Entry 1U30 (X-ray diffraction, 1.90 A resolution); this record covers chain A.

[Chain A]
Protein: Alpha-amylase, pancreatic
Organism: Homo sapiens
Notes: EC 3.2.1.1
Reference sequence: P04746 (AMYP_HUMAN); residues 1-496 here correspond to UniProt positions 16-511 (UniProt number = residue number + 15)
Amino-acid sequence (496 residues; row label = number of the first residue in the row):
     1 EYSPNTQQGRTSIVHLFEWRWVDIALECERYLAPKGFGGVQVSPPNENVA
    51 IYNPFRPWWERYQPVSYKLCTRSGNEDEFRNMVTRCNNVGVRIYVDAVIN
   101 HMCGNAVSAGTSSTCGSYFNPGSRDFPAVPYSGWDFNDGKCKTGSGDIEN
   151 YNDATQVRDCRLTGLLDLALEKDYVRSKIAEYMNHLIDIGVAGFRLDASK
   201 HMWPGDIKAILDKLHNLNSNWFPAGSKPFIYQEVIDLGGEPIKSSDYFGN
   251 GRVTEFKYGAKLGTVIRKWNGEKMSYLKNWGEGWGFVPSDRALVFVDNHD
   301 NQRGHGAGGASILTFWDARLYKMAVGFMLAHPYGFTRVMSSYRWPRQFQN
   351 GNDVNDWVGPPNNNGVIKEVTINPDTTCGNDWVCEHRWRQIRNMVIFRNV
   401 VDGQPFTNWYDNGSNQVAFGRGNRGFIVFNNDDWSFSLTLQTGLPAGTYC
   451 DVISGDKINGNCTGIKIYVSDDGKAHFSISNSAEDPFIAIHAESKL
Modified residues: Glu-1 (pyroglutamic acid; PCA)
Curated features (UniProtKB/Swiss-Prot):
  - active site: Asp-197 (Nucleophile), Glu-233 (Proton donor)
  - binding site (Ca(2+)): Asn-100, Arg-158, Asp-167, His-201
  - binding site (chloride): Arg-195, Asn-298, Arg-337
  - site: Asp-300 (Transition state stabilizer)
  - glycosylation: Asn-461 (N-linked (GlcNAc...) asparagine)
Disulfide bonds: Cys-28/Cys-86, Cys-70/Cys-115, Cys-141/Cys-160, Cys-378/Cys-384, Cys-450/Cys-462
Covalently attached groups: N-acetylglucosamine (NAG) linked to Asn-461
Bound ions: Ca2+: Asn-100, Arg-158, Asp-167, His-201
Small-molecule neighbours:
  - D-gluconhydroximo-1,5-lactam (GOX; (2S,3S,4R,5R)-6-(hydroxyamino)-2-(hydroxymethyl)-2,3,4,5-tetrahydropyridine-3,4,5-triol): Tyr-151, Leu-162, Lys-200, His-201, Glu-233, Ile-235, Glu-240
  - LAG (maltosyl-alpha (1,4)-(Z,3S,4S,5R,6R)-3,4,5-trihydroxy-6-hydroxymethyl-piperidin-2-one oxime): Trp-58, Trp-59, Glu-60, Tyr-62, Gln-63, His-101, Gly-104, Val-107, Leu-162, Thr-163, Leu-165, Arg-195, Asp-197, Ala-198, Glu-233, His-299, Asp-300, His-305
What the authors report for this chain:
  - post-translational modification sites: Asn-461
  - binding site for LAG: Asp-197, Glu-233
  - conformationally variable residues (side-chain flip): Glu-233
  - catalytic residues: Asp-197, Glu-233 (citing earlier work)

[Summary]
Bound to chain A: compound LAG and D-gluconhydroximo-1,5-lactam. Covalently linked N-acetylglucosamine: at
Asn-461. The Ca2+ site is built by Asn-100, Arg-158, Asp-167 and His-201. UniProt lists active-site residues
Asp-197 and Glu-233, 4 Ca2+-binding residues and 3 chloride-binding residues. From the paper: catalytic
residues Asp-197 and Glu-233; a binding site for LAG at Asp-197 and Glu-233.
Chain A is Alpha-amylase, pancreatic (Homo sapiens); the structure, In situ extension as an approach for
identifying novel alpha-amylase inhibitors, structure containing maltosyl-alpha
(1,4)-D-gluconhydroximo-1,5-lactam, was determined by X-ray diffraction (same publication as 1U2Y and 1U33).
